PDB entry 6TB4 | electron microscopy, 3.80 A resolution | chains F and L of the 13 polymer chains in the assembly

# Chain F
Protein: Spt20
Source organism: Komagataella phaffii (strain GS115 / ATCC 20864)
UniProt: C4QZ05 (C4QZ05_KOMPG); numbering as in UniProt (aligned over 1-517)
Amino-acid sequence (517 residues; numbered 1 to 517; the number before each row is that of its first residue):
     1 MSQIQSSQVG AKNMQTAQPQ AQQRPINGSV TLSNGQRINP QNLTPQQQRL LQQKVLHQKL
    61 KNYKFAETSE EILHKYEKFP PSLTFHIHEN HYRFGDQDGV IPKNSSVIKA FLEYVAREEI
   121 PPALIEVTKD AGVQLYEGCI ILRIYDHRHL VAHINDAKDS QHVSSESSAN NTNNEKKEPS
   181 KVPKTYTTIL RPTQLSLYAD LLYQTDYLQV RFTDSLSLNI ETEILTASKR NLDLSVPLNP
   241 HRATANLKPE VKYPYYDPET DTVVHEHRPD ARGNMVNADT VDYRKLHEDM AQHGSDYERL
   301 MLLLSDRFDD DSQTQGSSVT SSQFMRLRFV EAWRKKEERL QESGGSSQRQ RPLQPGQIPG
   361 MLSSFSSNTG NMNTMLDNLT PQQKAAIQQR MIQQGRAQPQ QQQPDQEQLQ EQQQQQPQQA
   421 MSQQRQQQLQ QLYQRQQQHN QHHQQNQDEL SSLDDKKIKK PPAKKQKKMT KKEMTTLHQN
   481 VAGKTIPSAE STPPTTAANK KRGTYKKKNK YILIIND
Unresolved in the structure: 1-63, 149-183, 283-294, 308-323, 337-517

# Chain L
Protein: Transcription-associated protein
Source organism: Komagataella phaffii (strain GS115 / ATCC 20864)
UniProt: C4QYV4 (C4QYV4_KOMPG); numbering as in UniProt (aligned over 1-3825)
Amino-acid sequence (3825 residues; each row starts with the number of its first residue):
     1 MLHVVQLDDF ATRLKAAEDY QSKHSVLSEI CDSLETFNAA QDYEYFLKSL IPLFIDVLKE
    61 VPVSFVANSP ENKLRNITLE ILHRIPANDA LQAYSNEIVD TLMDLLKVEN ELNGILCMKA
   121 ITTLHKTFKA SLQEKVHPFI DIVIEIYSNI PQVVEEQFNG NQIDSKENVD STSRPNSPSF
   181 SSQSDDSKQL AQAMFSFKTL AESPITMVSL YSSYKELAAS SLGNFIPHVM KVLSLEVAKQ
   241 AEARKAAEEK GIILVNVCKE ITNRANYGEF IIGQVKAASF LAYLFIRRQA QTFLEPYQQA
   301 IPDIIIRLLQ DCPSELSAAR KELLHATRHI LSTDFRKMFI PKIDLLFDLR VLIGEGFTAY
   361 ETLRPLAYST VADFIHNVRD HLTPAQLWKS VSIYCKNLQD DSLALTVQIM SAKLLLNLIE
   421 KIMRSESKTE SRQLLMVIID AYTKRFKMLN SRYNGIMKQH ATYEKEKQEK QNQERLLTNK
   481 LDGTTPSPSD DKKVELIDED QDVKMEDPTP EISDQETIKG DNDASTEPQD SEQQLADFMS
   541 LQEYLPIQVS VPPEIDLLKD SRYLFKTLMT FLKTIMIGLK NSNPPSSQNH FNAQNWNETA
   601 RGFSNEDINI LKSLFRECIL ALRFFSTSKT SLPASSMKQS FDITGPNLPI TSTKEEKDLM
   661 EIFATMFIHI DPASFNEIVR EELPFMYKQM LDFASLLHIP QFFLASVITS SSFSGILITF
   721 LKSKLVDLGE VNIIKSNILI RLFKLCFMSV SLFPAANESV ILPHLNELIL KSLKLSTTAK
   781 EPLVYFYLIR TLFRSIGGGR FENLYKEIMP LLQVLLESLS KLIHEARRPQ ERDIYVELCL
   841 TVPVRLSVLV PHLSYLMKPL VYALNGSQES VSQGLRTLEL CVDNLTAEYF DPIIEPVIDD
   901 VMEALSKHLK PLPYYHQHSH TTLRILGKLG GRNRTFIKPV DNLKTDSELF QNVEAMFKIH
   961 GLPNEVPLSI TPGLSAAFSL LTDPRPRIHY RINSFKYISG IFQLFLGATQ LPDDYANRLK
  1021 ESMDIILEDT IAPDEPLNKL HHFPVKDIAK YDSQMELLVK LLESIFYAVS LQEVREESKA
  1081 LIRGTCNHFI LLYFNKMVID KRKFVRKFSV DNHEGNLFLN ENCIFDAIIY ALSSDNSAVR
  1141 SMGLESVQLI YDSCVELFGN IDCALKFAPL NVMCSKFIHC CFEEPYHKKL AGCIGLEMML
  1201 NSLDIPMKYF NARQLEIIRA LFYVLRDTAP ELPCEVTNTA KRLILNSLKE WNKELTRNDV
  1261 FSSVFQNLVS SLIVDLPNAN EIVRATAQEA LRTLSETTQV PIATMISPCK HILLAPIFGK
  1321 PLRALPFQMQ IGNIDAITFC MGLENSFLEY NEELNRLVQE ALALVDAEDE SLVSAHRISE
  1381 HKTSEQLVRL RVVCIQLLSL AITKPEFAAA QQRSNIRVKI LVVFFKSLCG RSIEIIRAAH
  1441 GGLKAVIDLK MKLPKELLQN GLRPMLMNLS DHKKLTVASL EALSGLLKLF ISYFKVGIGS
  1501 KLLDHLLAWA QPRTLQQLGS QDLENNSTVQ IIVAILDVFH LLPPTAHKFM NDLMNALLYL
  1561 ENNLHRCQYS PFREPLAKFL DRFPDESFEY FFNEFSKREI TTRFVYFVGL DSCSSLRAKV
  1621 LESLPRVRGL LHQEGSAEEK CVRFSNLVDL CESLAASDKE WIKDKEELLG ELLDAGSVCL
  1681 TLKRSSNVVS PLYFQVDQGF ETLQLLYIEY FKSQPLGHEK VFNFIDKISK EGLPFVLEFD
  1741 DFIFNEVVKC QDIPTVQQTL DTIIRMTPQV SSLDARVYLY KRIFLPICIY ESEMHGDLSR
  1801 LSQTENNELP AWLKSFDSDV WKATGPLVDD YTSTLEDRYR LELMQLTALL IKGAPTALTD
  1861 MRKDIIKFSW NYIKLDDNTS KQAAYVVTAY FISRFDTPSE LTTRIFVALL RCHQIDTRYL
  1921 VKQALELLAP VLSERTNSEL DWLKWPRRVL SEDGFNITQV ANIYQLIVKF PDLFYPARDH
  1981 FIPNIITAMG KLTVMSNTSL ENQQLAIDLA ELILKWETKL PKSEKLGSAE ETEKEKSVSE
  2041 DKMDIDVKEE TKEDIAERPK AEDQIGGDDS DSSNILTSED YEVSFAQREA CVTFLIRYIC
  2101 ISTQRPSENE LGKRALNILY ELLGPKYWSE VTVKLQFFER FLMSSDLNQP SLLGYCLNAL
  2161 EVLAVALKWK PTTWIIENVS YLQKLLEKCL RSDNQDIQEI LQKVLGIILE AINKETQGSE
  2221 EDEPEEVTNF ISLIVNIIGE DLSNMTSVAA GVSLCWTLSL YRPNALDSLL PSIMRTFNKL
  2281 CRDHIAISLQ GNQPQSGDFA NIEFEAKVTT NLLEKILNLC AARISSLDDQ RRVFLSLLAQ
  2341 LIDRSVDKDM LLKVINIVTE WIFKTDFYPT TKEKAGILGK MMIFDLRGEP ELSKKFNQVI
  2401 VDIFESKELA HTELTARMET AFLFGTRLSD VSIRKKLMSI LSDSLELDID KRLFYIIKDQ
  2461 NWEYLSDYPW LNQALQLLYG SFHLDSPIRL SPEENTLSPL QSITEGLARE KSPVEKAPQN
  2521 IIDFVAKHNE FLDSVRSLTA GDILNPLIDI SYQSAETIHN AWVVVFPVAY SAIESRYELE
  2581 FTRALVKLLF KDYHIRQQDA RPNVIKSLLD GVGKCPGLHL PPHLVKYLGS NYNAWYGAIK
  2641 LLEELSEGQG IDNQKISDAN QDALLEVYMS LQEDDMFYGT WRRRAKYFET NAALSYEQIG
  2701 IWDKALQLYE AAQIKARSGV FPFGESEYSL WEDHWIYCAE KLQHWEILTE LAKHEGFTDL
  2761 LLECGWRGAD WIADREPLEQ SVKTVMDIPT PRRQIFQTFL ALQGFSQQKD TLQDVSRLCD
  2821 EGIQLTLRKW NALPQRVTRA HIGLLHTFQQ YVELMEASQV YSSLVTTNAQ NLDVKSQELK
  2881 RVLQAWRERL PNVWDDINIW NDLVTWRQHV FGVINRVYMP FVPVLQQSNG TNNGNSYAYR
  2941 GYHEMAWVIN RFAHVARKHE MPEVCINQLT KIYTLPNIEI QEAFLKLREQ AKCHYQNSSE
  3001 LNTGLDVISN TNLVYFATQQ KAEFFTLKGM FLAKLNAKDE ANQAFATAVQ IDLNLPKAWA
  3061 EWGFFNDRRF KENPEEIFHA KNAISCYLQA AGLYKDGKTR KLLCRILWLI SLDDAAGSLA
  3121 KTFEDHHGES PVWYWITFVP QLLTSLSHKE AKIVRHILIQ IAKSYPQSLH FQLRTTKEDY
  3181 QAIQRQAMAV NRAEEQSSNK QDTADSVLKN TNTPQPQTRT ETSGTTAESD KKPSIPPKEE
  3241 QGSPQPSRPA TTQASPQAQS QENGESSQKH PPEIPTTDSR QPWQDVEEIM GILKTAYPLL
  3301 ALSLESLVDQ LNQRFKCNAD EDAYRLVIVL YNDGVQQMNR VANPREEVKL PAATEASISR
  3361 FADSVLPKNI REVFEQDIIA CNPNLETYIS KLRKWRDCLE EKLDRSYGKA DLERVSLHLS
  3421 LFHHQKFEDI EIPGQYLLHK DNNNHFIKIE RFLPTLDLVR GSNGCYKRMT IRGNDGSLHP
  3481 FAVQFPAARH CRREERIFQL FRIFDDALSR KVQSRRRNIS LTLPIAVPLS PHIRILNDDK
  3541 RYTTLMGIYE EFCRRKGQSR DEPFAYTIQK LRAAFDPRLP KPDIVSVRAE VLASIQSTLV
  3601 PSTLLKDYYT EKFSNYENYW LFRKQFTAQY ASFIFMTYIM CINSRQPQKI HINEGSGNIW
  3661 TSEMLPTKVA TGKTHSTAYN NSTLDPAVKA GAPIFYNTES VPFRLTPNIQ KFIGEAGLEG
  3721 ILSVYILVIA NSLSDSEFDM EQYLSLFVRD EVISWFAQQH RASAQTNQLR EIVRVNVELL
  3781 TKRVLQLNHI PNSQNVATQF VLNLISQAVN PRNLAYTDSA WMAYL
Unresolved in the structure: 1-3, 15-19, 37-42, 86-88, 128-132, 159-186, 225-262, 458-538, 586-594, 626-652, 1022-1051, 1100-1121, 1365-1381, 1449-1453, 1490-1494, 1634-1638, 1749-1752, 1801-1810, 1896-1900, 1936-1941, 1953-1957, 1995-1999, 2022-2084, 2103-2109, 2126-2132, 2142-2151, 2169-2172, 2191-2194, 2215-2220, 2240-2247, 2287-2302, 2323-2328, 2364-2369, 2387-2390, 2408-2410, 2492-2520, 2768-2770, 2866-2876, 2920-2937, 2969-3019, 3052-3055, 3094-3096, 3127-3130, 3178-3280, 3316-3407, 3557-3600, 3668-3694

# Chain F / chain L interface
Contacting residue pairs (30):
  E298(F) - N2653(L)  hydrogen bond
  E298(F) - K2655(L)  salt bridge
  L300(F) - V2586(L)  hydrophobic
  L300(F) - P2621(L)
  M301(F) - H2619(L)
  M301(F) - P2621(L)  hydrophobic
  M301(F) - P2622(L)
  M301(F) - I2656(L)  hydrophobic
  L302(F) - K2655(L)
  L302(F) - A2659(L)  hydrophobic
  L303(F) - F2590(L)  hydrophobic
  L303(F) - H2623(L)
  L304(F) - F2590(L)  hydrophobic
  L304(F) - H2623(L)
  R307(F) - D2662(L)  salt bridge
  R307(F) - E2725(L)
  F324(F) - Q2713(L)
  F324(F) - A2716(L)  hydrophobic
  F324(F) - R2717(L)
  F324(F) - Y2728(L)  hydrogen bond (backbone-side chain)
  R326(F) - E2732(L)  hydrogen bond (side chain-backbone)
  R326(F) - D2733(L)  salt bridge
  R326(F) - L2751(L)
  L327(F) - Q2713(L)
  L327(F) - R2717(L)
  R328(F) - R2717(L)
  F329(F) - H2754(L)
  V330(F) - W2735(L)  hydrophobic
  W333(F) - E2750(L)
  R334(F) - W2735(L)
Other interface residues (no listed pair), chain F (18 interface residues in all): D296, Y297, S305
Other interface residues (no listed pair), chain L (37 interface residues in all): T2582, R2583, L2620, L2624, Y2627, I2651, L2706, I2714, F2723, S2726, S2729, I2736, I2747, E2755, F2757
The authors on this interface:
  - interface residues, chain F: M325(F)
  - interface residues, chain L: G2700(L)

# Overview
Chain F and chain L form an interface of 18 and 37 residues respectively, with 3 hydrogen bonds and 3 salt
bridges. Polar contacts include E298(F)-K2655(L), R307(F)-D2662(L) and R326(F)-D2733(L). From the paper:
interface residues M325(F) and G2700(L).
Here chain F is Spt20 and chain L is Transcription-associated protein, both from Komagataella phaffii (strain
GS115 / ATCC 20864). Entry 6TB4 (Structure of SAGA bound to TBP) was determined by electron microscopy.
